9EQP - chains A and B; structure by X-ray diffraction, 3.50 A resolution.

== Chain A (and B) ==
Protein: Capsid protein VP3
From: Infectious bursal disease virus
Notes: chain B of this document is another copy of the same molecule, construct and numbering; everything in this record applies to it too
Reference sequence: P61825 (POLS_IBDV); residues 91-221 here correspond to UniProt positions 846-976 (UniProt number = residue number + 755)
Sequence (131 residues; each row starts with the number of its first residue):
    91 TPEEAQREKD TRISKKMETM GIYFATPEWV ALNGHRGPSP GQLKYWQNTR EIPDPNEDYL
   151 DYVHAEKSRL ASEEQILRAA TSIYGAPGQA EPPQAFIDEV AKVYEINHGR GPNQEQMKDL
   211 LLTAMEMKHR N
Disordered / not traced: 221 (chain B: fully traced)

== Interface between chain A and chain B ==
Contacting residue pairs (82):
  Glu-108(A) / Glu-216(B)
  Tyr-113(A) / Ala-185(B)
  Tyr-113(A) / Glu-189(B)
  Tyr-113(A) / Thr-213(B)
  Tyr-113(A) / Met-217(B)
  Phe-114(A) / Leu-212(B)
  Thr-116(A) / Leu-212(B)
  Thr-116(A) / Glu-216(B)
  Pro-117(A) / Glu-216(B)
  Trp-136(A) / Glu-189(B)
  Trp-136(A) / Asp-209(B)  hydrogen bond
  Asn-138(A) / Ile-196(B)
  Thr-139(A) / Ile-196(B)
  Thr-139(A) / Gln-206(B)  hydrogen bond (backbone-side chain)
  Arg-140(A) / Glu-189(B)  salt bridge
  Arg-140(A) / Lys-192(B)
  Arg-140(A) / Val-193(B)
  Arg-140(A) / Gln-206(B)
  Arg-140(A) / Asp-209(B)
  Glu-141(A) / Glu-205(B)
  Glu-141(A) / Gln-206(B)
  Glu-141(A) / Asp-209(B)
  Ile-142(A) / Lys-208(B)
  Ile-142(A) / Asp-209(B)
  Ile-142(A) / Leu-212(B)  hydrophobic
  Leu-160(A) / Lys-192(B)
  Leu-160(A) / Glu-195(B)
  Leu-160(A) / Ile-196(B)  hydrophobic
  Ala-161(A) / Lys-192(B)
  Ala-161(A) / Glu-195(B)  hydrogen bond (backbone-side chain)
  Ser-162(A) / Asp-188(B)
  Glu-163(A) / Glu-163(B)
  Glu-163(A) / Ile-166(B)
  Glu-163(A) / Gln-184(B)  hydrogen bond
  Glu-163(A) / Ile-187(B)
  Glu-163(A) / Asp-188(B)  hydrogen bond (backbone-side chain)
  Ile-166(A) / Glu-163(B)
  Ile-166(A) / Glu-195(B)
  Gln-184(A) / Glu-163(B)  hydrogen bond
  Gln-184(A) / Glu-164(B)
  Ala-185(A) / Tyr-113(B)
  Ile-187(A) / Glu-163(B)
  Asp-188(A) / Ser-162(B)
  Asp-188(A) / Glu-163(B)  hydrogen bond (side chain-backbone)
  Asp-188(A) / Glu-164(B)
  Glu-189(A) / Tyr-113(B)
  Glu-189(A) / Trp-136(B)
  Glu-189(A) / Arg-140(B)  salt bridge
  Lys-192(A) / Arg-140(B)
  Lys-192(A) / Leu-160(B)
  Lys-192(A) / Ala-161(B)
  Val-193(A) / Arg-140(B)
  Glu-195(A) / Ala-161(B)
  Glu-195(A) / Tyr-194(B)
  Glu-195(A) / His-198(B)
  Glu-195(A) / Gly-199(B)
  Ile-196(A) / Asn-138(B)
  Ile-196(A) / Thr-139(B)
  Ile-196(A) / Arg-140(B)
  Ile-196(A) / Leu-160(B)  hydrophobic
  Ile-196(A) / His-198(B)  hydrogen bond (backbone-side chain)
  His-198(A) / Glu-195(B)
  His-198(A) / Ile-196(B)
  His-198(A) / His-198(B)
  Gly-199(A) / Glu-195(B)
  Asn-203(A) / Glu-141(B)
  Glu-205(A) / Glu-141(B)
  Gln-206(A) / Thr-139(B)  hydrogen bond (side chain-backbone)
  Gln-206(A) / Arg-140(B)
  Gln-206(A) / Glu-141(B)
  Lys-208(A) / Ile-142(B)
  Asp-209(A) / Trp-136(B)  hydrogen bond
  Asp-209(A) / Arg-140(B)
  Asp-209(A) / Ile-142(B)
  Leu-212(A) / Phe-114(B)
  Leu-212(A) / Ile-142(B)  hydrophobic
  Thr-213(A) / Tyr-113(B)
  Glu-216(A) / Glu-108(B)
  Met-217(A) / Tyr-113(B)
  Arg-220(A) / Lys-105(B)
  Arg-220(A) / Glu-108(B)  salt bridge
  Arg-220(A) / Thr-109(B)
Also at the interface, not in a pair above, chain A (42 interface residues in all): Ser-104, Thr-109, Glu-164, Ala-191, Tyr-194
Also at the interface, not in a pair above, chain B (40 interface residues in all): Ala-191, Asn-203, Arg-220

== In short ==
The interface between chain A and chain B involves 42 residues on one side and 40 on the other, with 10
hydrogen bonds and 3 salt bridges. Polar pairs include Arg-140(A)/Glu-189(B), Arg-220(A)/Glu-108(B) and
Trp-136(A)/Asp-209(B).
Both chains are Capsid protein VP3 (Infectious bursal disease virus). Entry 9EQP (N-terminal domain of
Infectious Bursal Disease Virus (IBDV) VP3) was determined by X-ray diffraction together with 9EQN and 9EQO
from the same study.
